Entry 7EUN (X-ray diffraction, 1.28 A resolution); this record covers chain A.

== Chain A ==
Name: N(omega)-hydroxy-L-arginine amidinohydrolase
Source organism: Streptomyces lavendulae
Notes: EC 3.5.3.25; fragment: N(omega)-hydroxy-L-arginine amidinohydrolase
Reference sequence: D2Z025 (DCSB_STRLA); residues 1-273 here = UniProt positions 1-273
Sequence (281 residues; numbered 1 to 281; the number before each row is that of its first residue):
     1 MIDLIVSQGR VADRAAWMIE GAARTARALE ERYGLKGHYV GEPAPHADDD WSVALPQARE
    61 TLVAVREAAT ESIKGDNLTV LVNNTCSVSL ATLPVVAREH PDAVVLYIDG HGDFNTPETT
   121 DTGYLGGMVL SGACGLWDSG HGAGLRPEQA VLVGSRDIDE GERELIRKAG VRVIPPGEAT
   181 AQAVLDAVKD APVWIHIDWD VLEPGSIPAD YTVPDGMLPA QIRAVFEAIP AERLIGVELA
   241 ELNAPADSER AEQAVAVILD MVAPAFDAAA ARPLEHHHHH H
Disordered / not traced: 272-281
Construct notes: expression tag (274-281)
Curated features (UniProtKB/Swiss-Prot):
  - binding site (Mn(2+)): Asp109, His111, Asp113, Asp198, Asp200

== Overview ==
From UniProt: 5 Mn2+-binding residues.
Chain A is N(omega)-hydroxy-L-arginine amidinohydrolase (Streptomyces lavendulae); the structure, Crystal
structure of N(omega)-hydroxy-L-arginine hydrolase in complex with ABH, was determined by X-ray diffraction,
deposited together with 7EUK, 7EUL and 7EUQ.
